1VZ5 - chains C and D of the 4 polymer chains in the assembly; structure by X-ray diffraction, 2.15 A resolution.

[Chain C (and D)]
Protein: Putative alkylsulfatase atsk
Organism: Pseudomonas putida
Notes: chain D of this document is another copy of the same molecule, construct and numbering; everything in this record applies to it too
UniProt: Q9WWU5 (Q9WWU5); numbering as in UniProt (aligned over 1-301)
Amino-acid sequence (301 residues; numbered 1 to 301; the number before each row is that of its first residue):
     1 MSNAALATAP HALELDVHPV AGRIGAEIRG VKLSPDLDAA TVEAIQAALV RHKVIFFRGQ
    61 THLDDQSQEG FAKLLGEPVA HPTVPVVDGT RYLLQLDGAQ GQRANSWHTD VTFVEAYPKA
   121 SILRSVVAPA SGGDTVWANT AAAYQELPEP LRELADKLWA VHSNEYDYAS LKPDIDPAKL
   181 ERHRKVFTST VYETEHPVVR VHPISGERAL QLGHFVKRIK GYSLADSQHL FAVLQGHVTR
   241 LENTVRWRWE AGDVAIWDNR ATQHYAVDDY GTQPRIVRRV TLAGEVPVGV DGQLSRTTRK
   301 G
Not modelled in the structure: 1-12, 80-90, 97-102, 166-191, 300-301 (chain D: 1-12, 80-89, 98-103, 165-191, 300-301)
Ligand contacts: succinic acid (SIN): Leu-96, His-108, Asp-110, Leu-123, Thr-135, Trp-257, His-264, Ala-266, Arg-275, Val-277, Arg-279
Swiss-Prot annotation at these positions:
  - binding site (substrate): His-81, Val-111
  - binding site (Fe cation): His-108, Asp-110, His-264
  - binding site (2-oxoglutarate): Thr-135, Arg-275, Arg-279

[Chain C / chain D interface]
Residue-residue contacts - 25 pairs, chain C then chain D:
  Pro-148(C) / Gly-221(D)
  Pro-148(C) / Tyr-222(D)  hydrophobic
  Pro-150(C) / Leu-154(D)  hydrophobic
  Pro-150(C) / Lys-157(D)
  Pro-150(C) / Tyr-222(D)
  Leu-151(C) / Leu-154(D)
  Leu-151(C) / Tyr-222(D)  hydrophobic
  Glu-153(C) / Lys-157(D)  salt bridge
  Leu-154(C) / Pro-150(D)  hydrophobic
  Leu-154(C) / Leu-151(D)
  Leu-154(C) / Leu-154(D)  hydrophobic
  Lys-157(C) / Glu-153(D)  salt bridge
  Gly-221(C) / Pro-148(D)
  Tyr-222(C) / Pro-148(D)  hydrophobic
  Tyr-222(C) / Pro-150(D)
  Tyr-222(C) / Leu-151(D)  hydrophobic
  Asp-226(C) / Val-233(D)
  Asp-226(C) / His-237(D)  salt bridge
  His-229(C) / His-229(D)  hydrogen bond
  His-229(C) / Ala-232(D)
  His-229(C) / Val-233(D)
  Ala-232(C) / His-229(D)
  Val-233(C) / Asp-226(D)
  Val-233(C) / His-229(D)
  His-237(C) / Asp-226(D)  salt bridge

[Overview]
Chain C and chain D each contribute 13 residues to their interface; the contacts include 1 hydrogen bond and 4
salt bridges. Among the polar pairs are Glu-153(C)/Lys-157(D), Asp-226(C)/His-237(D) and
His-229(C)/His-229(D). Bound to chain C: succinic acid.
Both chains are Putative alkylsulfatase atsk (Pseudomonas putida). Entry 1VZ5 (Succinate Complex of AtsK) was
determined by X-ray diffraction, deposited together with 1VZ4.
